PDB entry 7XUF | electron microscopy, 3.30 A resolution | chains A and C of the 4 polymer chains in the assembly

[Chain A (and C)]
Name: Potassium channel KAT3
From: Arabidopsis thaliana
Notes: chain C of this document is another copy of the same molecule, construct and numbering; everything in this record applies to it too
UniProt: P92960 (KAT3_ARATH); residues 1-662 here = UniProt positions 1-662
Sequence (662 residues; numbered 1 to 662; the number before each row is that of its first residue):
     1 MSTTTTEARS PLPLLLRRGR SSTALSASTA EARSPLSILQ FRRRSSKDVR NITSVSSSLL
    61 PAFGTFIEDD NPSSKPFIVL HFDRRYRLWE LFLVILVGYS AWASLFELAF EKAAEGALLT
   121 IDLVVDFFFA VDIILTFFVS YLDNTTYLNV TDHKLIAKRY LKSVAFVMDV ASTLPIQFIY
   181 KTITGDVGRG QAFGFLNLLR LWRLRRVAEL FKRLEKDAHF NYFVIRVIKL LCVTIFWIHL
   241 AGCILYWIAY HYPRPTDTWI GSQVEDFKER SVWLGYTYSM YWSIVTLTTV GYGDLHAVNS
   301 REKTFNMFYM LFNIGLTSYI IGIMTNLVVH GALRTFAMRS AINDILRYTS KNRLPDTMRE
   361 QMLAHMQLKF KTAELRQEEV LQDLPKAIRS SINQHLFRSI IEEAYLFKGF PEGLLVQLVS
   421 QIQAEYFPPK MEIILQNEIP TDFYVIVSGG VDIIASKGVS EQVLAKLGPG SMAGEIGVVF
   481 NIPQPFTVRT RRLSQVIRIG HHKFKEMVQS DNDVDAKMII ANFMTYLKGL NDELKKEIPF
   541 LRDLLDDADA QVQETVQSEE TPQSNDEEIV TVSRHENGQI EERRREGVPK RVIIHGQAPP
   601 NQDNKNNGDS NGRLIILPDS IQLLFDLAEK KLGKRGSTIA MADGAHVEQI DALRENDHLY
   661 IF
Unresolved in the structure: 1-53, 530-662
Ion coordination: K+ site 1: Thr289 (shared with 1 residue of chain B; Thr289(C) of chain C; 1 residue of chain D); K+ site 2: Gly291 (shared with 2 residues of chain B; Gly291(C) of chain C; 2 residues of chain D)
Curated features (UniProtKB/Swiss-Prot):
  - binding site (a nucleoside 3',5'-cyclic phosphate): Leu406 to Leu527

[Chain A / chain C interface]
Residue-residue contacts - 6 pairs, chain A then chain C:
  Asn437(A) - His502(C)  hydrogen bond (backbone-side chain)
  Ile439(A) - Pro440(C)
  Ile439(A) - Thr441(C)
  Pro440(A) - Ile439(C)
  His501(A) - Ile439(C)
  His502(A) - Asn437(C)
Other interface residues (no listed pair), chain A (6 interface residues in all): Gly291
Other interface residues (no listed pair), chain C (6 interface residues in all): Gly291

[Summary]
Chain A and chain C each contribute 6 residues to their interface, with 1 hydrogen bond. Its one
hydrogen-bonded contact is Asn437(A)-His502(C). From UniProt: nucleoside 3',5'-cyclic phosphate-binding
residues Leu406(A) and Leu527(A) on chain A.
Both chains are Potassium channel KAT3 (Arabidopsis thaliana). Entry 7XUF (Cryo-EM structure of the AKT1-AtKC1
complex from Arabidopsis thaliana) was determined by electron microscopy together with 7FCV and 7WSW from the
same study.
